2IIT - chains A and B; structure by X-ray diffraction, 2.35 A resolution.

== Chain A (and B) ==
Molecule: Dipeptidyl peptidase 4 soluble form
Source organism: Homo sapiens
Notes: EC 3.4.14.5; fragment: EXTRACELLULAR DOMAIN (residues 39-766); chain B of this document is another copy of the same molecule, construct and numbering; everything in this record applies to it too
UniProt: P27487 (DPP4_HUMAN); numbering as in UniProt (aligned over 39-766)
Chain sequence (728 residues; each row starts with the number of its first residue):
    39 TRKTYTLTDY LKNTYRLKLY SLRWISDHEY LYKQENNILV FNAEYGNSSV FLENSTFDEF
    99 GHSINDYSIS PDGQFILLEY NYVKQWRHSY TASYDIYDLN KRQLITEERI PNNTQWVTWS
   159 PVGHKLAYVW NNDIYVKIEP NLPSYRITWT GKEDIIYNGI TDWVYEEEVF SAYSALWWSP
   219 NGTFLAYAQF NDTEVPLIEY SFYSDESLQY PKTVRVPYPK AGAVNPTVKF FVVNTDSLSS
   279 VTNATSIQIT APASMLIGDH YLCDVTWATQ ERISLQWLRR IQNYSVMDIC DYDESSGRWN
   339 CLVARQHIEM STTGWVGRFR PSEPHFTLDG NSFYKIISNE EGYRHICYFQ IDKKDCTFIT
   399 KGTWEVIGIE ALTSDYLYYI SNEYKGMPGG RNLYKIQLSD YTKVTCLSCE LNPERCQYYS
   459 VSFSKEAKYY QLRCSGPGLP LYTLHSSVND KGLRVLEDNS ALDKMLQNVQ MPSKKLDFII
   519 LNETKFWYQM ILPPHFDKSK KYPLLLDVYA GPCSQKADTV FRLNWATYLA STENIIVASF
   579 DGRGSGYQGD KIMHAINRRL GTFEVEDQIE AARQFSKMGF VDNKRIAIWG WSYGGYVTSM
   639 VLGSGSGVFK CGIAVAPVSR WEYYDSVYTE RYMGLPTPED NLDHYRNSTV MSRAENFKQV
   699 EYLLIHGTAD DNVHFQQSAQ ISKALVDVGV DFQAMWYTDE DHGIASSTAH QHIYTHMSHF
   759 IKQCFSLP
Disulfides: C328-C339, C385-C394, C444-C447, C454-C472, C649-C762
Covalently attached groups: N-acetylglucosamine (NAG) linked to N85, N92, N150, N219, N281, N321, N520; glycan linked to N229
Sequence notes: engineered mutation T39 (Ser in P27487)
Bound ions: Na+: G490, L491 (shared with L276(B), V279(B) of chain B)
Small-molecule neighbours: 872 ((3R)-4-[(3R)-3-amino-4-(2,4,5-trifluorophenyl)butanoyl]-3-(2,2,2-trifluoroethyl)-1,4-diazepan-2-one): R125, E205, E206, S209, F357, Y547, S630, Y631, V656, W659, Y662, Y666, N710, V711, H740
UniProt features mapped onto this chain:
  - active site (Charge relay system): S630, D708, H740
  - glycosylation (N-linked (GlcNAc...) asparagine): N85, N92, N150, N219, N229, N281, N321, N520, N685
  - mutagenesis: N85 (N85A: Does not inhibit dipeptidyl peptidase activity, interaction with ADA and homodimer formation), N92 (N92A: Does not inhibit dipeptidyl peptidase activity, interaction with ADA and homodimer formation), N150 (N150A: Does not inhibit dipeptidyl peptidase activity, interaction with ADA and homodimer formation), E205 (E205K: Inhibits dipeptidyl peptidase activity), E206 (E206L: Inhibits dipeptidyl peptidase activity), N219 (N219A: Does not inhibit dipeptidyl peptidase activity, interaction with ADA and homodimer formation), N229 (N229A: Does not inhibit dipeptidyl peptidase activity, interaction with ADA and homodimer formation), N281 (N281A: Does not inhibit dipeptidyl peptidase activity, interaction with ADA and homodimer formation), N321 (N321A: Does not inhibit dipeptidyl peptidase activity, interaction with ADA and homodimer formation), N520 (N520A: Does not inhibit dipeptidyl peptidase activity, interaction with ADA and homodimer formation), N685 (N685A: Does not inhibit dipeptidyl peptidase activity, interaction with ADA and homodimer formation), H750 (H750A: Inhibits weakly homodimerization and dipeptidyl peptidase activity ...)

== Interface between chain A and chain B ==
Residue-residue contacts - 110 pairs, chain A then chain B:
  P234(A) - Y248(B)
  L235(A) - Y248(B)
  I236(A) - P249(B)
  E237(A) - S239(B)
  E237(A) - T251(B)  hydrogen bond
  E237(A) - R253(B)  salt bridge
  Y238(A) - S239(B)
  S239(A) - E237(B)
  S239(A) - Y238(B)
  Y241(A) - F713(B)
  Y241(A) - Q714(B)
  Y241(A) - A717(B)  hydrophobic
  Y241(A) - Q718(B)  hydrogen bond (backbone-side chain)
  S242(A) - Q718(B)  hydrogen bond (backbone-side chain)
  S242(A) - K721(B)  hydrogen bond (backbone-side chain)
  D243(A) - Q718(B)  hydrogen bond (backbone-side chain)
  E244(A) - R658(B)  salt bridge
  E244(A) - Y661(B)  hydrogen bond (backbone-side chain)
  E244(A) - M689(B)
  E244(A) - Q718(B)
  L246(A) - Y661(B)
  L246(A) - Q714(B)  hydrogen bond (backbone-side chain)
  Q247(A) - K258(B)
  Q247(A) - A259(B)  hydrogen bond (side chain-backbone)
  Q247(A) - E660(B)  hydrogen bond (side chain-backbone)
  Q247(A) - Y661(B)
  Q247(A) - Q714(B)  hydrogen bond (backbone-side chain)
  Y248(A) - P234(B)
  Y248(A) - L235(B)
  Y248(A) - Y256(B)  hydrogen bond (side chain-backbone)
  Y248(A) - P257(B)
  Y248(A) - K258(B)  hydrogen bond (side chain-backbone)
  Y248(A) - A261(B)
  P249(A) - I236(B)
  P249(A) - Q714(B)
  T251(A) - E237(B)  hydrogen bond
  R253(A) - E237(B)  salt bridge
  R253(A) - R253(B)
  Y256(A) - Y248(B)  hydrogen bond (backbone-side chain)
  P257(A) - Y248(B)
  K258(A) - Q247(B)
  K258(A) - Y248(B)  hydrogen bond (backbone-side chain)
  A259(A) - Q247(B)  hydrogen bond (backbone-side chain)
  A261(A) - Y248(B)
  R658(A) - E244(B)  salt bridge
  E660(A) - Q247(B)  hydrogen bond (backbone-side chain)
  Y661(A) - E244(B)  hydrogen bond (side chain-backbone)
  Y661(A) - L246(B)
  Y661(A) - Q247(B)
  T687(A) - E244(B)
  M689(A) - E244(B)
  L702(A) - W734(B)  hydrophobic
  F713(A) - Y241(B)
  F713(A) - W734(B)  hydrophobic
  Q714(A) - Y241(B)
  Q714(A) - L246(B)
  Q714(A) - Q247(B)  hydrogen bond (side chain-backbone)
  Q714(A) - P249(B)
  S716(A) - W734(B)
  A717(A) - Y241(B)  hydrophobic
  A717(A) - T736(B)  hydrogen bond (backbone-side chain)
  Q718(A) - Y241(B)  hydrogen bond (side chain-backbone)
  Q718(A) - S242(B)  hydrogen bond (side chain-backbone)
  Q718(A) - D243(B)
  Q718(A) - E244(B)
  S720(A) - W734(B)  hydrogen bond
  S720(A) - T736(B)  hydrogen bond
  K721(A) - S242(B)  hydrogen bond (side chain-backbone)
  K721(A) - T736(B)
  K721(A) - D737(B)
  V724(A) - Y735(B)  hydrophobic
  V724(A) - T746(B)
  V724(A) - A747(B)
  V724(A) - H750(B)
  D725(A) - T746(B)  hydrogen bond
  V728(A) - H750(B)  hydrogen bond (backbone-side chain)
  D729(A) - H750(B)
  D729(A) - H754(B)  salt bridge
  D729(A) - H757(B)  salt bridge
  F730(A) - M733(B)
  F730(A) - H750(B)
  F730(A) - H754(B)
  Q731(A) - Q731(B)
  Q731(A) - H754(B)
  A732(A) - A732(B)
  A732(A) - W734(B)  hydrophobic
  M733(A) - F730(B)
  M733(A) - W734(B)
  W734(A) - F713(B)  hydrophobic
  W734(A) - S716(B)
  W734(A) - S720(B)  hydrogen bond
  W734(A) - A732(B)  hydrophobic
  W734(A) - M733(B)
  W734(A) - W734(B)  hydrophobic
  Y735(A) - V724(B)  hydrophobic
  T736(A) - A717(B)  hydrogen bond (side chain-backbone)
  T736(A) - S720(B)  hydrogen bond
  T736(A) - K721(B)
  D737(A) - K721(B)
  T746(A) - V724(B)
  T746(A) - D725(B)  hydrogen bond
  A747(A) - V724(B)  hydrophobic
  H750(A) - V724(B)
  H750(A) - V728(B)  hydrogen bond (side chain-backbone)
  H750(A) - D729(B)
  H750(A) - F730(B)
  H754(A) - D729(B)  salt bridge
  H754(A) - F730(B)
  H754(A) - Q731(B)
  H757(A) - D729(B)  salt bridge
Other interface residues (no listed pair), chain A (52 interface residues in all): S245
Other interface residues (no listed pair), chain B (52 interface residues in all): S245, T687, L702

== Overview ==
The chain A/chain B interface involves 52 residues from each chain; the contacts include 32 hydrogen bonds and
8 salt bridges. Polar pairs include E237(A)-R253(B), E244(A)-R658(B) and D729(A)-H754(B). Ligands of chain A:
compound 872.
Chain A and chain B are both Dipeptidyl peptidase 4 soluble form (Homo sapiens); the structure, Human
dipeptidyl peptidase 4 in complex with a diazepan-2-one inhibitor, was determined by X-ray diffraction,
deposited together with 2IIV.
